PDB entry 6ERQ | X-ray diffraction, 4.50 A resolution (low resolution: residue-level contacts below are approximate; hydrogen-bond / salt-bridge calls are withheld) | chains C and E of the 5 polymer chains in the assembly

Chain C:
Molecule: Transcription factor A, mitochondrial
From: Homo sapiens
UniProtKB: Q00059 (TFAM_HUMAN); residues 43-245 here = UniProt positions 43-245
Amino-acid sequence (205 residues; each row starts with the number of its first residue):
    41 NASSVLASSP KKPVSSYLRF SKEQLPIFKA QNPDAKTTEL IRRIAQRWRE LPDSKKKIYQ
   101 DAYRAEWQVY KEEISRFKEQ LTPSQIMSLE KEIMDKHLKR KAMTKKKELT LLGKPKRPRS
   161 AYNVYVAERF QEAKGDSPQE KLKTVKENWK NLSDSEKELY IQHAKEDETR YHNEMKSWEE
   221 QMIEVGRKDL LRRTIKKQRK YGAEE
Disordered / not traced: 41-42, 235-245
Sequence notes: expression tag (41-42); conflict Ser49 (Cys in Q00059)
Curated features (UniProtKB/Swiss-Prot):
  - DNA-binding region: Pro50 to Lys118 (HMG box 1), Pro155 to Glu219 (HMG box 2)
  - site (Intercalates between bases and promotes DNA bending): Leu58, Leu182
  - modified residue: Ser55 (Phosphoserine), Ser56 (Phosphoserine), Ser61 (Phosphoserine), Thr122 (Phosphothreonine), Ser160 (Phosphoserine), Ser193 (Phosphoserine), Ser195 (Phosphoserine)
  - natural variant: Pro178 (P178L: In MTDPS15)
  - mutagenesis: Thr77 (T77A: Moderate reduction in DNA bending), Tyr162 (Y162A: Moderate reduction in DNA bending)

Chain E:
Molecule: Template DNA
Sequence (50 nucleotides; row label = number of the first residue in the row):
     1 GGCCTGTCTT TGGGGTTTGG TTGGTTCGGG GTATGGGGTT AGCAGCGGTG
Disordered / not traced: 9-13

Chain C / chain E interface:
Contacting residue pairs (33):
  Lys51(C) - DG31(E)
  Lys52(C) - DG29(E)
  Lys52(C) - DG30(E)
  Ser55(C) - DG30(E)
  Tyr57(C) - DG31(E)
  Leu58(C) - DG30(E)
  Leu58(C) - DG31(E)
  Thr77(C) - DA33(E)
  Arg140(C) - DG29(E)
  Arg140(C) - DG30(E)
  Arg157(C) - DG45(E)
  Arg157(C) - DC46(E)
  Arg157(C) - DG47(E)
  Pro158(C) - DG47(E)
  Ser160(C) - DG45(E)
  Ser160(C) - DC46(E)
  Tyr162(C) - DA44(E)
  Tyr162(C) - DG45(E)
  Asn163(C) - DA44(E)
  Pro178(C) - DG42(E)
  Gln179(C) - DA41(E)
  Gln179(C) - DG42(E)
  Leu182(C) - DG42(E)
  Leu182(C) - DC43(E)
  Lys186(C) - DC43(E)
  Lys186(C) - DA44(E)
  Trp189(C) - DG45(E)
  Glu208(C) - DG47(E)
  Tyr211(C) - DG47(E)
  Tyr211(C) - DG48(E)
  Arg232(C) - DG48(E)
  Arg232(C) - DT49(E)
  Arg233(C) - DT49(E)
Also at the interface, not in a pair above, chain C (27 interface residues in all): Val54, Ser61, Leu65, Ile81, Leu231, Thr234
Also at the interface, not in a pair above, chain E (15 interface residues in all): DT32, DG50

Overview:
Chain C and chain E form an interface of 27 and 15 residues respectively. From UniProt: a DNA-binding region
and 2 mutagenesis sites on chain C.
Here chain C is Transcription factor A, mitochondrial (Homo sapiens) and chain E is Template DNA. Entry 6ERQ
(Structure of the human mitochondrial transcription initiation complex at the HSP promoter) was determined by
X-ray diffraction, deposited together with 6ERO and 6ERP.
